8YVI - chains C and Y of the 15 polymer chains in the assembly; structure by electron microscopy, 2.93 A resolution.

== Chain C ==
Name: Major carboxysome shell protein CsoS1A
From: Halothiobacillus neapolitanus
Reference sequence: P45689 (CSOSA_HALNC); residues 1-98 here = UniProt positions 1-98
Chain sequence (98 residues; numbered 1 to 98; the number before each row is that of its first residue):
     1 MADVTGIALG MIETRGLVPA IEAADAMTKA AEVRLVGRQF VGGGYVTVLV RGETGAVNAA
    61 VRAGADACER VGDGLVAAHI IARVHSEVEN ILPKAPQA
Unresolved in the structure: 1-5, 98

== Chain Y ==
Name: Carboxysome assembly protein CsoS2B
From: Halothiobacillus neapolitanus
Reference sequence: O85041 (CSOS2_HALNC); numbering as in UniProt (aligned over 592-869)
Chain sequence (279 residues; row label = number of the first residue in the row):
   591 MPFCTSTPEP EAQSTEQSLT CEGQIISGTS VDASDLVTGN EIGEQQLISG DAYVGAQQTG
   651 CLPTSPRFNQ TGNVQSMGFK NTNQPEQNFA PGEVMPTDFS IQTPARSAQN RITGNDIAPS
   711 GRITGPGMLA TGLITGTPEF RHAARELVGS PQPMAMAMAN RNKAAQAPVV QPEVVATQEK
   771 PELVCAPRSD QMDRVSGEGK ERCHITGDDW SVNKHITGTA GQWASGRNPS MRGNARVVET
   831 SAFANRNVPK PEKPGSKITG SSGNDTQGSL ITYSGGARG
Unresolved in the structure: 591-700, 733-772
Cystine bridges: Cys-775/Cys-793
Sequence notes: initiating methionine (591)

== Interface between chain C and chain Y ==
Pairs across the interface - 25 pairs, chain C then chain Y:
  Ala-30(C) / Asp-798(Y)
  Gly-55(C) / Trp-800(Y)
  Asn-58(C) / Trp-800(Y)
  Asn-58(C) / Val-802(Y)
  Ala-59(C) / Asp-798(Y)
  Ala-59(C) / Asp-799(Y)
  Val-61(C) / Ile-806(Y)
  Arg-62(C) / Gly-797(Y)  hydrogen bond (side chain-backbone)
  Arg-62(C) / Asp-799(Y)  salt bridge
  Arg-62(C) / Ser-801(Y)  hydrogen bond (side chain-backbone)
  Arg-62(C) / Asn-803(Y)
  Arg-62(C) / Ile-806(Y)
  Glu-69(C) / His-805(Y)  salt bridge
  Ala-78(C) / His-805(Y)
  Ala-78(C) / Ile-806(Y)
  Ala-78(C) / Thr-807(Y)  hydrogen bond (backbone-side chain)
  His-79(C) / Thr-807(Y)  hydrogen bond
  His-79(C) / Gly-808(Y)
  His-79(C) / Trp-813(Y)
  Ile-80(C) / Val-802(Y)  hydrophobic
  Ile-80(C) / Ile-806(Y)  hydrophobic
  Ile-80(C) / Thr-807(Y)  hydrogen bond (backbone-backbone)
  Ile-80(C) / Gly-808(Y)
  Ile-80(C) / Thr-809(Y)  hydrogen bond (backbone-backbone)
  Ala-82(C) / Thr-809(Y)
Also at the interface, not in a pair above, chain C (16 interface residues in all): Ala-65, Arg-70, Val-71, Leu-75, Ile-81
Also at the interface, not in a pair above, chain Y (14 interface residues in all): Thr-714

== In short ==
16 residues of chain C face 14 of chain Y across their interface, with 6 hydrogen bonds and 2 salt bridges.
Among the polar pairs are Arg-62(C)/Asp-799(Y), Glu-69(C)/His-805(Y) and Arg-62(C)/Gly-797(Y).
Chain C is Major carboxysome shell protein CsoS1A and chain Y is Carboxysome assembly protein CsoS2B, both
from Halothiobacillus neapolitanus; the structure, Cryo-EM structure of carboxysomal midi-shell: icosahedral
assembly from CsoS4A/4B/1A/1B/1C/1D and CsoS2 C-terminal co-expression (T = 13), was determined by electron
microscopy (same publication as 8YVE, 8YVF and 9F0H).
